Entry 2Y6S (X-ray diffraction, 2.80 A resolution); this record covers chains C and P of the 3 polymer chains in the assembly.

[Chain C]
Protein: Light chain
Organism: Mus musculus
Sequence (217 residues; numbered 1 to 217; the number before each row is that of its first residue):
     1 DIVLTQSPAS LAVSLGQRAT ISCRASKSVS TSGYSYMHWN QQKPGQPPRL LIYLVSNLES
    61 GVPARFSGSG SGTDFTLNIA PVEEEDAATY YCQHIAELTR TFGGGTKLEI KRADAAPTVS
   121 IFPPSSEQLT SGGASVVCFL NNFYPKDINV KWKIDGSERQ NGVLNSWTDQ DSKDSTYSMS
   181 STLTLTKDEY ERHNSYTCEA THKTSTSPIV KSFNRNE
Disulfides: Cys-23/Cys-92, Cys-138/Cys-198

[Chain P]
Protein: Envelope glycoprotein
UniProtKB: P87666 (VGP_EBOZ5); residue numbers follow UniProt; this construct covers 477-493
Sequence (17 residues; row label = number of the first residue in the row):
   477 GKLGLITNTI AGVAGLI
Not modelled in the structure: 477, 493
From the paper describing this entry:
  - specificity-determining residues: Ala-487, Gly-488

[Chain C / chain P interface]
Contacting residue pairs - 13 pairs, chain C then chain P:
  Tyr-36(C) / Thr-485(P)
  Tyr-36(C) / Ile-486(P)
  Tyr-36(C) / Ala-487(P)
  His-38(C) / Thr-485(P)  hydrogen bond (side chain-backbone)
  Leu-50(C) / Thr-485(P)
  Tyr-53(C) / Asn-484(P)
  Tyr-53(C) / Thr-485(P)
  Leu-54(C) / Asn-484(P)
  Ile-95(C) / Thr-485(P)
  Ile-95(C) / Ile-486(P)  hydrophobic
  Leu-98(C) / Ala-490(P)  hydrophobic
  Arg-100(C) / Ile-486(P)
  Arg-100(C) / Gly-488(P)  hydrogen bond (side chain-backbone)
Interface residues without a listed pair, chain C (9 interface residues in all): Thr-31
Interface residues without a listed pair, chain P (8 interface residues in all): Thr-483, Val-489

[Summary]
9 residues of chain C and 8 residues of chain P are in contact; the contacts include 2 hydrogen bonds. Among
the polar pairs are His-38(C)/Thr-485(P) and Arg-100(C)/Gly-488(P). The paper reports specificity determinants
Ala-487(P) and Gly-488(P).
Here chain C is Light chain (Mus musculus) and chain P is Envelope glycoprotein. Entry 2Y6S (Structure of an
Ebolavirus-protective antibody in complex with its mucin-domain linear epitope) was determined by X-ray
diffraction.
